PDB entry 3QFS | X-ray diffraction, 1.40 A resolution | chain A

== Chain A ==
Name: NADPH--cytochrome P450 reductase
Organism: Homo sapiens
Notes: EC 1.6.2.4; fragment: FAD/NADPH domain
UniProtKB: P16435 (NCPR_HUMAN); residues 244-680 here correspond to UniProt positions 241-677 (UniProt number = residue number - 3)
Amino-acid sequence (458 residues; row label = number of the first residue in the row):
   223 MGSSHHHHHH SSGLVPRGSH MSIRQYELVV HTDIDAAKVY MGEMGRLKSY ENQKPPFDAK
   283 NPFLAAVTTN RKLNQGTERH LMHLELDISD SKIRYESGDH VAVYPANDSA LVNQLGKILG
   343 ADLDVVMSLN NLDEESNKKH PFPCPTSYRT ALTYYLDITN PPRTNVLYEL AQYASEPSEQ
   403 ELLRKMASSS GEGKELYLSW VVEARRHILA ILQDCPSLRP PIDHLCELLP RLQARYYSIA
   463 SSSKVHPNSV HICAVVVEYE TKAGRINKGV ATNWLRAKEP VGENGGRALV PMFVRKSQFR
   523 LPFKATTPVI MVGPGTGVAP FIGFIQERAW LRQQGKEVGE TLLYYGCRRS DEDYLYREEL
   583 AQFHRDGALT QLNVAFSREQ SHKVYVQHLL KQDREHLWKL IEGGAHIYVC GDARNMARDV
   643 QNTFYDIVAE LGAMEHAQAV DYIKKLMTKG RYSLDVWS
Not modelled in the structure: 223-245
Differences from the reference sequence: expression tag (223-243)
UniProt features mapped onto this chain:
  - binding site (NADP(+)): R301, T538, S599, R600, K605 to Q609, D641
  - binding site (FAD): R427, R457 to S460, C475 to V477, Y481, G491 to T494, W679
Ligand contacts:
  - FAD (flavin-adenine dinucleotide): H322, R427, R457, Y458, Y459, S460, C475, A476, V477, V479, Y481, K490, G491, V492, A493, T494, R517, T538, A541, D677, W679
  - NADP (NAP; NADP nicotinamide-adenine-dinucleotide phosphate): R301, V477, P536, G537, T538, G568, C569, R570, D575, S599, R600, K605, Y607, V608, Q609, N637, M638, D641
Reported in the primary citation:
  - disease-associated variants - R457H, V492E (6% of WT): decreased catalytic activity
  - disease-associated variants - R457H, V492E (< 5% of WT): decreased binding to flavin-adenine dinucleotide
  - disease-associated variants - R457H, V492E: decreased stability
  - disease-associated variants - R457H: unchanged binding to NADP

== Overview ==
Bound to chain A: flavin-adenine dinucleotide and NADP. Curated annotation (UniProt) lists 10 NADP+-binding
residues and 14 FAD-binding residues. From the paper: R457H and V492E reduce catalytic activity; R457H and
V492E reduce binding to flavin-adenine dinucleotide.
Chain A is NADPH--cytochrome P450 reductase (Homo sapiens); the structure, Crystal Structure of
NADPH-Cytochrome P450 Reductase (FAD/NADPH domain), was determined by X-ray diffraction, deposited together
with 3QFT, 3QE2, 3QFC and 3QFR.
